7P4C - chain AAA; structure by X-ray diffraction, 1.86 A resolution.

[Chain AAA]
Protein: Oligosaccharide 4-alpha-D-glucosyltransferase
Source organism: Cellvibrio japonicus (strain Ueda107)
Notes: EC 2.4.1.161
UniProtKB: B3PEE6 (OL4AG_CELJU); numbering as in UniProt (aligned over 25-816)
Chain sequence (836 residues; numbered 24 to 859; the number before each row is that of its first residue):
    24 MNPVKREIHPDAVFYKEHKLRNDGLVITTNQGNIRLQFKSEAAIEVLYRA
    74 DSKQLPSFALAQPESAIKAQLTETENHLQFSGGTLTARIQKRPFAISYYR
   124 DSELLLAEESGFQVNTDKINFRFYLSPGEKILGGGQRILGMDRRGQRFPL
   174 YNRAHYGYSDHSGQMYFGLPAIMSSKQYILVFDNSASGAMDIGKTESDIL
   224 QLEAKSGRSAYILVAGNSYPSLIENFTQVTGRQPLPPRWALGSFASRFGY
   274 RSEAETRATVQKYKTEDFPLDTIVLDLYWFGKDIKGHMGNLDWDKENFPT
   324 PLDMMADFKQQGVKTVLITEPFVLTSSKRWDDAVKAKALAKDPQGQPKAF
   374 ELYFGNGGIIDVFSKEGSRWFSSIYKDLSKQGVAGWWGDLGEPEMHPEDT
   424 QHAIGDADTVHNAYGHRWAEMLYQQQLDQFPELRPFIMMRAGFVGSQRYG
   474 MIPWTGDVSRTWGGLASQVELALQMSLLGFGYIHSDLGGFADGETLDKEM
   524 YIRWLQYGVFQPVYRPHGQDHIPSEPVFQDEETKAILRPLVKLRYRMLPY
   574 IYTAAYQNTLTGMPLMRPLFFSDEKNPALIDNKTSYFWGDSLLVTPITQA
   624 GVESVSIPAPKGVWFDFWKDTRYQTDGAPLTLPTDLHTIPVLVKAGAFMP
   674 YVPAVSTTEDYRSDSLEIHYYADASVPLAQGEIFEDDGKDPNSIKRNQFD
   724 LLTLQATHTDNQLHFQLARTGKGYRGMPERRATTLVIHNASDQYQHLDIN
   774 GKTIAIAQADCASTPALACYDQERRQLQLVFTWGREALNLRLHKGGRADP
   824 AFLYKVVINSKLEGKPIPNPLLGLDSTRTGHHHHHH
Disordered / not traced: 24-34, 138-140, 818-859
Cystine bridges: Cys784-Cys792
Construct notes: initiating methionine (24); expression tag (817-859)
What the authors report for this chain:
  - catalytic residues: Asp412, Asp480 (citing earlier work)

[Overview]
The paper reports catalytic residues Asp412 and Asp480.
Chain AAA is Oligosaccharide 4-alpha-D-glucosyltransferase (Cellvibrio japonicus (strain Ueda107)); the
structure, Crystal Structure of Agd31B, alpha-transglucosylase in Glycoside Hydrolase Family 31, in complex
with noncovalent Cyclophellitol Sulfamidate ..., was determined by X-ray diffraction (same publication as
7P4D, 7P2Z and 7P32).
